9IT2 - chains A and B of the 9 polymer chains in the assembly; structure by electron microscopy, 2.03 A resolution.

# Chain A
Protein: Urease subunit gamma
Source organism: Ureaplasma parvum serovar 3 (strain ATCC 700970)
Notes: EC 3.5.1.5
Reference sequence: P0C7K9 (URE3_UREPA); residues 1-101 here = UniProt positions 1-101
Chain sequence (101 residues; row label = number of the first residue in the row):
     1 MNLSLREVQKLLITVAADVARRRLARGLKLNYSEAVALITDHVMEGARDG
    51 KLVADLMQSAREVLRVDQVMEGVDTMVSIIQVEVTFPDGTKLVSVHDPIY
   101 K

# Chain B
Protein: Urease subunit beta
Source organism: Ureaplasma parvum serovar 3 (strain ATCC 700970)
Notes: EC 3.5.1.5
Reference sequence: P0C7K8 (URE2_UREPA); residue numbers follow UniProt; this construct covers 1-124
Chain sequence (124 residues; row label = number of the first residue in the row):
     1 MSGSSSQFSPGKLVPGAINFASGEIVMNEGREAKVISIKNTGDRPIQVGS
    51 HFHLFEVNSALVFFDEKGNEDKERKVAYGRRFDIPSGTAIRFEPGDKKEV
   101 SIIDLAGTREVWGVNGLVNGKLKK
Unresolved in the structure: 1-10

# Interface between chain A and chain B
Contacting residue pairs - 9 pairs, chain A then chain B:
  Glu71(A) - Gly11(B)
  Glu71(A) - Lys12(B)
  Glu71(A) - Leu13(B)  hydrogen bond (side chain-backbone)
  Gly72(A) - Leu13(B)
  Gly72(A) - Pro15(B)
  Asp74(A) - Lys12(B)  salt bridge
  Thr75(A) - Lys12(B)
  Thr75(A) - Val14(B)
  Met76(A) - Pro15(B)  hydrophobic

# Summary
The chain A/chain B interface involves 5 residues from each chain; the contacts include 1 hydrogen bond and 1
salt bridge. Polar contacts include Asp74(A)-Lys12(B) and Glu71(A)-Leu13(B).
Here chain A is Urease subunit gamma and chain B is Urease subunit beta, both from Ureaplasma parvum serovar 3
(strain ATCC 700970). Entry 9IT2 (Cryo-EM structure of urease from Ureaplasma parvum) was determined by
electron microscopy.
